Entry 2ZT9 (X-ray diffraction, 3.00 A resolution); this record covers chains B and C of the 8 polymer chains in the assembly.

== Chain B ==
Protein: Cytochrome b6-f complex subunit 4
Organism: Nostoc sp. PCC 7120
Reference sequence: Q93SX1 (PETD_ANASP); numbering as in UniProt (aligned over 1-160)
Chain sequence (160 residues; each row starts with the number of its first residue):
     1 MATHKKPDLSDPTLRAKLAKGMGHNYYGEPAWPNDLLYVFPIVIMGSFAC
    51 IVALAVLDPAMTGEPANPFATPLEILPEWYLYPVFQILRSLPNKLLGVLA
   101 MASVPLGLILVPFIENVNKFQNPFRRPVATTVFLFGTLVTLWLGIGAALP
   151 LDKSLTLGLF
Small-molecule neighbours:
  - beta-carotene (BCR): Val43, Gly46, Ser47
  - chlorophyll a (CLA): Tyr80, Leu81, Pro83, Val84, Ile87, Met101, Ala102, Val104, Pro105, Leu106, Leu108, Ile109, Val111, Glu115, Val132, Phe133, Phe135, Gly136, Val139, Thr140, Leu143
  - heme (HEM): Asn25, Asp35, Val39, Phe40, Val43, Ile44
  - dioleoyl-phosphatidylcholine (OPC; (7R,17E)-4-hydroxy-N,N,N,7-tetramethyl-7-[(8E)-octadec-8-enoyloxy]-10-oxo-3,5,9-trioxa-4-phosphaheptacos-17-en-1-aminium 4-oxide), molecule 1: Ser47, Cys50, Ile51, Leu54
  - dioleoyl-phosphatidylcholine (OPC), molecule 2: Ile87, Ala100, Ser103, Val104, Gly107, Leu108, Val111, Ile114, Glu115, Val117, Asn118, Phe120, Arg125, Arg126, Pro127, Val128, Ala129, Val132, Leu143

== Chain C ==
Protein: Apocytochrome f
Organism: Nostoc sp. PCC 7120
Reference sequence: Q93SW9 (CYF_ANASP); residues 1-289 here correspond to UniProt positions 45-333 (UniProt number = residue number + 44)
Chain sequence (289 residues; numbered 1 to 289; the number before each row is that of its first residue):
     1 YPFWAQQTYPETPREPTGRIVCANCHLAAKPTEVEVPQSVLPDTVFKAVV
    51 KIPYDTSVQQVGADGSKVGLNVGAVLMLPEGFKIAPEDRIPEELKEEIGD
   101 VYFQPYGEDKDNIVIVGPLPGEQYQEIVFPVLSPNPANDKNIHFGKYSVH
   151 VGGNRGRGQVYPTGEKSNNNLYSAAATGTISKIAKQEGEDGSVKYLVDIK
   201 TESGEVVSDTIPAGPELIVSEGQAVTAGDALTNNPNVGGFGQLDAEIVLQ
   251 DANRVGWLIAFVALVMLAQVMLVLKKKQVEKVQAAEMNF
Metal / ion sites: heme Fe: Tyr1, His26
Small-molecule neighbours:
  - heme (HEM): Tyr1, Pro2, Trp4, Ala5, Thr8, Tyr9, Val21, Cys22, Cys25, His26, Gln60, Gly69, Leu70, Asn71, Val72, Gly73, Ala74, Val75, Pro118, Asn154, Gly156, Arg157, Gly158, Gln159, Val160, Tyr161, Pro162
  - dioleoyl-phosphatidylcholine (OPC; (7R,17E)-4-hydroxy-N,N,N,7-tetramethyl-7-[(8E)-octadec-8-enoyloxy]-10-oxo-3,5,9-trioxa-4-phosphaheptacos-17-en-1-aminium 4-oxide): Pro37, Gln38, Ser39
UniProt features mapped onto this chain:
  - binding site (heme): Tyr1, Cys22, Cys25, His26

== Chain B / chain C interface ==
Pairs across the interface (43):
  Ala2(B) - Glu280(C)
  Thr3(B) - Gln283(C)  hydrogen bond
  Thr3(B) - Phe289(C)
  His4(B) - Phe289(C)
  Lys5(B) - Phe289(C)
  Glu29(B) - Lys276(C)  salt bridge
  Pro30(B) - Phe289(C)  hydrophobic
  Asn34(B) - Lys276(C)
  Asn34(B) - Gln283(C)
  Asp35(B) - Lys276(C)  salt bridge
  Tyr38(B) - Leu272(C)
  Tyr38(B) - Lys275(C)
  Tyr38(B) - Lys276(C)
  Tyr38(B) - Val279(C)
  Val39(B) - Lys276(C)
  Pro41(B) - Leu272(C)  hydrophobic
  Ile42(B) - Gln269(C)  hydrogen bond (backbone-side chain)
  Ile42(B) - Leu272(C)  hydrophobic
  Ile42(B) - Val273(C)  hydrophobic
  Met45(B) - Val265(C)
  Gly46(B) - Gln269(C)
  Phe48(B) - Phe261(C)  hydrophobic
  Ala53(B) - Leu258(C)  hydrophobic
  Val56(B) - Gln250(C)
  Val56(B) - Leu258(C)  hydrophobic
  Leu57(B) - Gln38(C)  hydrogen bond (backbone-side chain)
  Leu57(B) - Ser39(C)
  Leu57(B) - Leu258(C)  hydrophobic
  Asp58(B) - Gln38(C)
  Asp58(B) - Lys146(C)  salt bridge
  Pro59(B) - Lys146(C)
  Pro59(B) - Val248(C)
  Met61(B) - Lys146(C)
  Met61(B) - Ser148(C)
  Met61(B) - Glu246(C)
  Glu64(B) - Arg14(C)  salt bridge
  Asn67(B) - Pro16(C)
  Ala70(B) - Pro16(C)  hydrophobic
  Ala70(B) - Thr17(C)
  Thr71(B) - Thr17(C)
  Pro72(B) - Thr17(C)
  Leu73(B) - Thr17(C)  hydrogen bond (backbone-backbone)
  Leu73(B) - Gln242(C)
Other interface residues (no listed pair), chain B (32 interface residues in all): Pro33, Leu37, Ala49, Val52, Ala60
Other interface residues (no listed pair), chain C (30 interface residues in all): Gly18, Arg19, Gly145, Tyr147, Arg254, Val255, Ala268

== Summary ==
The interface between chain B and chain C involves 32 residues on one side and 30 on the other, with 4
hydrogen bonds and 4 salt bridges. Among the polar pairs are Glu29(B)-Lys276(C), Asp35(B)-Lys276(C) and
Asp58(B)-Lys146(C).
Chain B is Cytochrome b6-f complex subunit 4 and chain C is Apocytochrome f, both from Nostoc sp. PCC 7120;
the structure, Crystal Structure of the Cytochrome b6f Complex from Nostoc sp. PCC 7120, was determined by
X-ray diffraction.
